8HI2 - chains A and B of the 3 polymer chains in the assembly; structure by electron microscopy, 3.20 A resolution.

Chain A:
Protein: Genome polyprotein
Organism: Enterovirus A71
Reference sequence: A0A2D2CKV5 (A0A2D2CKV5_HE71); residues 73-297 here = UniProt positions 73-297
Chain sequence (225 residues; each row starts with the number of its first residue):
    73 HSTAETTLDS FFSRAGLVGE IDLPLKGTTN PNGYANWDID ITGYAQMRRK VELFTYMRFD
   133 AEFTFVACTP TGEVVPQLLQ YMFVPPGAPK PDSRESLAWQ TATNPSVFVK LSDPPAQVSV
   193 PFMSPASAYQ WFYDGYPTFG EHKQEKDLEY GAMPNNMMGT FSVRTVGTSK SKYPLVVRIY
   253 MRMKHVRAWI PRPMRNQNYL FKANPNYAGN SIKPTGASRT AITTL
Not modelled in the structure: 73-74, 97-104, 210-220, 294-297
Differences from the reference sequence: engineered mutation Met225 (Cys in A0A2D2CKV5)

Chain B:
Protein: Genome polyprotein (Fragment)
Organism: Enterovirus A71
Reference sequence: A0A1P8LK26 (A0A1P8LK26_HE71); residues 13-249 here correspond to UniProt positions 82-318 (UniProt number = residue number + 69)
Chain sequence (237 residues; row label = number of the first residue in the row):
    13 VAQLTIGNST ITTQEAANII VGYGEWPSYC SDSDATAVDK PTRPDVSVNR FYTLDTKLWE
    73 KSSKGWYWKF PDVLTETGVF GQNAQFHYLY RSGFCIHVQC NASKFHQGAL LVAVLPEYVI
   133 GTVAGGTGTE DTHPPYKQTQ PGADGFELQH PYVLDAGIPI SQLTVCPHQW INLRTNNCAT
   193 IIVPYINALP FDSALNHCNF GLLVVPISPL DYDQGATPVI PITITLAPMC SEFAGLR
Not modelled in the structure: 13-30, 42-60, 136-144

Chain A / chain B interface:
Pairs across the interface - 60 pairs, chain A then chain B:
  Thr127(A) - Glu129(B)
  Tyr128(A) - Ile198(B)  hydrophobic
  Tyr128(A) - Asn199(B)
  Tyr128(A) - Ala200(B)
  Ser199(A) - Ala200(B)
  Gln202(A) - Glu129(B)
  Phe204(A) - Glu129(B)
  Phe204(A) - Val131(B)  hydrophobic
  Tyr205(A) - Glu129(B)
  Tyr205(A) - Val131(B)
  Tyr205(A) - His209(B)
  Asp206(A) - Lys81(B)  salt bridge
  Asp206(A) - Glu129(B)  hydrogen bond (backbone-side chain)
  Asp206(A) - Tyr130(B)  hydrogen bond (side chain-backbone)
  Asp206(A) - Val131(B)
  Asp206(A) - His209(B)
  Asp206(A) - Cys210(B)  hydrogen bond (backbone-backbone)
  Gly207(A) - Asn208(B)
  Tyr208(A) - Tyr148(B)
  Tyr208(A) - Thr151(B)
  Tyr208(A) - Gln152(B)
  Tyr208(A) - Asn208(B)  hydrogen bond (backbone-backbone)
  Tyr222(A) - Lys81(B)
  Tyr222(A) - Val131(B)
  Tyr222(A) - Ile132(B)  hydrogen bond (side chain-backbone)
  Tyr222(A) - Pro146(B)
  Tyr222(A) - Thr151(B)
  Ile262(A) - Tyr35(B)  hydrophobic
  Ile262(A) - Pro128(B)  hydrophobic
  Pro263(A) - Val177(B)
  Arg264(A) - Leu127(B)
  Arg264(A) - Pro128(B)  hydrogen bond (side chain-backbone)
  Arg264(A) - Glu129(B)  hydrogen bond (side chain-backbone)
  Arg264(A) - Val177(B)
  Pro265(A) - Ile170(B)  hydrophobic
  Pro265(A) - Gln174(B)
  Pro265(A) - Leu175(B)  hydrophobic
  Pro265(A) - Val177(B)
  Met266(A) - Pro171(B)
  Met266(A) - Gln174(B)  hydrogen bond (backbone-side chain)
  Arg267(A) - Ala168(B)
  Arg267(A) - Gly169(B)
  Asn268(A) - Gly169(B)  hydrogen bond (backbone-backbone)
  Asn268(A) - Ile170(B)
  Asn268(A) - Pro171(B)
  Gln269(A) - Val165(B)
  Gln269(A) - Gly169(B)
  Asn278(A) - Gly133(B)
  Asn278(A) - Thr134(B)
  Tyr279(A) - Gly133(B)  hydrogen bond (side chain-backbone)
  Tyr279(A) - Thr134(B)
  Tyr279(A) - Val135(B)
  Tyr279(A) - Val165(B)
  Tyr279(A) - Asp167(B)  hydrogen bond
  Tyr279(A) - Ala168(B)
  Tyr279(A) - Gly169(B)
  Gly281(A) - Val135(B)
  Ile284(A) - Val165(B)  hydrophobic
  Pro286(A) - Tyr164(B)
  Thr287(A) - Tyr164(B)  hydrogen bond
Interface residues without a listed pair, chain A (30 interface residues in all): Ala198, Ala200, Pro209, Pro277, Asn282, Lys285
Interface residues without a listed pair, chain B (35 interface residues in all): His162, Cys178, Leu201, Asp204

Overview:
The interface between chain A and chain B involves 30 residues on one side and 35 on the other; the contacts
include 12 hydrogen bonds and 1 salt bridge. Among the polar pairs are Asp206(A)-Lys81(B), Asp206(A)-Glu129(B)
and Asp206(A)-Tyr130(B).
Here chain A is Genome polyprotein and chain B is Genome polyprotein (Fragment), both from Enterovirus A71.
Entry 8HI2 (Structure of EV71 VLP frozen at -183 degree embedded in crystalline ice) was determined by
electron microscopy (same publication as 8BQN and 8F7Y).
